PDB entry 4FTH | X-ray diffraction, 3.00 A resolution | chains A and D of the 4 polymer chains in the assembly

Chain A:
Protein: Transcriptional regulator (NtrC family)
From: Aquifex aeolicus
Notes: fragment: C-terminal domain
UniProt: O66551 (O66551_AQUAE); residues 11-79 here correspond to UniProt positions 374-442 (UniProt number = residue number + 363)
Sequence (69 residues; each row starts with the number of its first residue):
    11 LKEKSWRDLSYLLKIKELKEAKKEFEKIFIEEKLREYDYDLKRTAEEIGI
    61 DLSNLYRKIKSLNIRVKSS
Disordered / not traced: 79

Chain D:
Molecule: 21-nt DNA strand
Sequence (21 nucleotides; row label = number of the first residue in the row):
     1 GATGCATTTGCAAATTTGCAA

Chain A / chain D interface:
Residue-residue contacts (12):
  Lys-29(A) with DT17(D), hydrogen bond to the phosphate; DG18(D), salt bridge to the phosphate
  Lys-32(A) with DT17(D), salt bridge to the phosphate
  Leu-51(A) with DT7(D), phosphate contact
  Ser-63(A) with DT8(D), base contact; DT9(D), base contact
  Tyr-66(A) with DA6(D), hydrogen bond to the phosphate; DT7(D), sugar contact; DT8(D), base contact
  Arg-67(A) with DT9(D), base contact; DG10(D), hydrogen bond to the base
  Lys-70(A) with DT8(D), salt bridge to the phosphate
Interface residues without a listed pair, chain A (8 interface residues in all): Leu-62
Interface residues without a listed pair, chain D (8 interface residues in all): DC11

In short:
Chain A and chain D each contribute 8 residues to their interface; the contacts include 3 hydrogen bonds and 3
salt bridges. Among the polar pairs are Arg-67(A)/DG10(D), Lys-29(A)/DT17(D) and Tyr-66(A)/DA6(D).
Here chain A is Transcriptional regulator (NtrC family) (Aquifex aeolicus) and chain D is a 21-nt DNA strand.
Entry 4FTH (Crystal Structure of NtrC4 DNA-binding domain bound to double-stranded DNA) was determined by
X-ray diffraction.
